PDB entry 8A8J | electron microscopy, 3.10 A resolution | chains A and Y of the 4 polymer chains in the assembly

# Chain A
Molecule: DNA replication and repair protein RecF
Source organism: Thermus thermophilus HB8
Reference sequence: Q5SLM9 (Q5SLM9_THET8); numbering as in UniProt (aligned over 1-343)
Sequence (344 residues; numbered 0 to 343; the number before each row is that of its first residue; numbering starts at 0):
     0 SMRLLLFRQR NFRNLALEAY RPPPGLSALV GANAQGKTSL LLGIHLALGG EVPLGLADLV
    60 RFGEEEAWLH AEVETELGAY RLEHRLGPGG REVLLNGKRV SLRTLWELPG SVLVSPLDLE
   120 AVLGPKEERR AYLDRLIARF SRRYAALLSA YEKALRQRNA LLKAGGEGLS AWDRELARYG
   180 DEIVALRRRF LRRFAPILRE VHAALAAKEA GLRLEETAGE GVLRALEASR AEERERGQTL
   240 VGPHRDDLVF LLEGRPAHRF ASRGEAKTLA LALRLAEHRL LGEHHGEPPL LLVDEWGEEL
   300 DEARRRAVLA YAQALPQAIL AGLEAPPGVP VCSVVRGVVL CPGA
Disordered / not traced: 0, 342-343
Differences from the reference sequence: expression tag (0)
Bound ions: Mg2+: Thr37 (together with AMP-PNP)
Residues lining bound ligands:
  - AMP-PNP (ANP; phosphoaminophosphonic acid-adenylate ester), molecule 1: Arg12, Asn13, Ala31, Asn32, Ala33, Gln34, Gly35, Lys36, Thr37, Ser38, Asp57, Val59, Arg60, Phe61
  - AMP-PNP (ANP), molecule 2: Phe259, Ser261, Arg262, Gly263, Glu264

# Chain Y
Molecule: Oligo2
Sequence (40 nucleotides; numbered 1 to 40; the number before each row is that of its first residue):
     1 GCGCGGATCC GCGGCAGATC TGGCCTGATT GCGGTACAGA
Disordered / not traced: 1-6, 26-40

# How chain A and chain Y interact
Pairs across the interface (13; chain A residue first):
  Leu55(A) - DG23(Y)  phosphate contact
  Gly89(A) - DG23(Y)  phosphate contact
  Leu101(A) - DC24(Y)  phosphate contact
  Pro124(A) - DG14(Y)  phosphate contact
  Lys125(A) - DC15(Y)  phosphate contact
  Glu126(A) - DC15(Y)  phosphate contact
  Arg155(A) - DG17(Y)  base contact
  Asn158(A) - DG17(Y)  phosphate contact
  Lys162(A) - DG17(Y)  phosphate contact
  Gln237(A) - DA16(Y)  sugar contact
  His243(A) - DA16(Y)  salt bridge to the phosphate
  Arg244(A) - DC15(Y)  sugar contact
  Arg244(A) - DA16(Y)  salt bridge to the phosphate
Other interface residues (no listed pair), chain A (18 interface residues in all): Gly88, Arg90, Ser100, Arg102, Arg129, Thr238

# Overview
18 residues of chain A face 6 of chain Y across their interface; the contacts include 2 salt bridges. Polar
contacts include His243(A)-DA16(Y) and Arg244(A)-DA16(Y). Chain A binds AMP-PNP.
Chain A is DNA replication and repair protein RecF (Thermus thermophilus HB8) and chain Y is Oligo2; the
structure, Complex of RecF and DNA from Thermus thermophilus, was determined by electron microscopy, deposited
together with 8A93, 8AB0 and 8BPR.
